8DOZ - chains A and B; structure by X-ray diffraction, 1.70 A resolution.

# Chain A
Name: Fab 2C7, heavy chain Fd fragment
Organism: Mus musculus
Notes: antibody fragment or engineered binder
Amino-acid sequence (221 residues; numbered 25 to 245; the number before each row is that of its first residue):
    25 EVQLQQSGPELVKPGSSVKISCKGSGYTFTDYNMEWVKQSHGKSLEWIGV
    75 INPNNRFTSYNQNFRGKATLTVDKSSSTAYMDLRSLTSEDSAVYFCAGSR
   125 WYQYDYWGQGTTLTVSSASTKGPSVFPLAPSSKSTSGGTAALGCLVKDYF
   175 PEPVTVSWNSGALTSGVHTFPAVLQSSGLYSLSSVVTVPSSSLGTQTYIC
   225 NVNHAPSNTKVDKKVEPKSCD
Not modelled in the structure: 156-161, 242-245
Cystine bridges: Cys-46/Cys-120, Cys-168/Cys-224

# Chain B
Name: Fab 2C7 lambda light chain
Organism: Mus musculus
Notes: antibody fragment or engineered binder
Amino-acid sequence (215 residues; numbered 21 to 235; the number before each row is that of its first residue):
    21 QVVVTQESALTTSPGETVTLTCRSSTGAVTTSNYANWVQEKPDHLFTGLI
    71 GGINNRAPGVPARFSGSLIADKAALTITGAQTEDEAIYFCALWYSNHWVF
   121 GGGTKLTVLGQPKAAPSVTLFPPSSEELQANKATLVCLISDFYPGAVTVA
   171 WKADSSPVKAGVETTTPSKQSNNKYAASSYLSLTPEQWKSHRSYSCQVTH
   221 EGSTVEKTVAPTECS
Not modelled in the structure: 21, 233-235
Cystine bridges: Cys-42/Cys-110, Cys-157/Cys-216

# Interface between chain A and chain B
Contacting residue pairs (68):
  Glu-59(A) / Trp-118(B)
  Gln-63(A) / Glu-60(B)
  Gln-63(A) / Phe-66(B)
  Lys-67(A) / Phe-109(B)
  Leu-69(A) / Phe-66(B)  hydrophobic
  Leu-69(A) / Phe-109(B)  hydrophobic
  Leu-69(A) / Phe-120(B)
  Trp-71(A) / Asn-116(B)
  Trp-71(A) / His-117(B)
  Trp-71(A) / Trp-118(B)
  Val-117(A) / His-64(B)
  Phe-119(A) / His-64(B)
  Phe-119(A) / Phe-66(B)  hydrophobic
  Trp-125(A) / Gly-72(B)
  Tyr-126(A) / Tyr-54(B)  hydrophobic
  Tyr-126(A) / Asn-56(B)  hydrogen bond (backbone-side chain)
  Tyr-126(A) / Gly-72(B)  hydrogen bond (backbone-backbone)
  Tyr-126(A) / Trp-113(B)
  Tyr-126(A) / Trp-118(B)
  Gln-127(A) / Asn-56(B)
  Gln-127(A) / Ile-70(B)
  Gln-127(A) / Gly-71(B)
  Gln-127(A) / Gly-72(B)
  Gln-127(A) / Asn-75(B)  hydrogen bond
  Gln-127(A) / Arg-76(B)
  Gln-127(A) / Ala-77(B)
  Tyr-128(A) / Asn-56(B)  hydrogen bond (backbone-side chain)
  Tyr-128(A) / Gly-68(B)
  Tyr-128(A) / Trp-118(B)
  Tyr-128(A) / Phe-120(B)
  Asp-129(A) / Pro-78(B)
  Tyr-130(A) / Pro-78(B)
  Trp-131(A) / Val-58(B)  hydrophobic
  Trp-131(A) / Phe-66(B)
  Trp-131(A) / Gly-68(B)
  Gln-133(A) / His-64(B)
  Phe-150(A) / Ser-144(B)
  Phe-150(A) / Glu-146(B)
  Phe-150(A) / Glu-147(B)
  Pro-151(A) / Ser-144(B)
  Pro-151(A) / Glu-146(B)
  Leu-152(A) / Phe-141(B)
  Leu-152(A) / Val-156(B)  hydrophobic
  Ala-153(A) / Phe-141(B)
  Ala-165(A) / Phe-141(B)
  Ala-165(A) / Leu-158(B)  hydrophobic
  Leu-169(A) / Thr-154(B)
  Leu-169(A) / Tyr-200(B)  hydrophobic
  Lys-171(A) / Thr-154(B)  hydrogen bond
  His-192(A) / Ser-188(B)  hydrogen bond
  His-192(A) / Lys-189(B)
  Phe-194(A) / Leu-158(B)  hydrophobic
  Phe-194(A) / Ser-188(B)
  Phe-194(A) / Ala-196(B)  hydrophobic
  Phe-194(A) / Ala-197(B)
  Phe-194(A) / Ser-198(B)
  Pro-195(A) / Thr-185(B)
  Pro-195(A) / Ser-188(B)
  Val-197(A) / Glu-183(B)
  Val-197(A) / Thr-184(B)
  Val-197(A) / Thr-185(B)
  Val-197(A) / Tyr-200(B)  hydrophobic
  Leu-198(A) / Glu-183(B)
  Leu-206(A) / Tyr-200(B)
  Ser-207(A) / Ser-198(B)
  Ser-207(A) / Tyr-200(B)  hydrogen bond
  Val-209(A) / Leu-158(B)  hydrophobic
  Lys-237(A) / Glu-146(B)  salt bridge
Also at the interface, not in a pair above, chain A (37 interface residues in all): Val-61, Glu-70, Val-149, Leu-166, Gln-199, Ser-200
Also at the interface, not in a pair above, chain B (43 interface residues in all): Thr-67, Leu-69, Thr-139, Ala-150, Thr-186, Gln-190, Ser-202

# Overview
37 residues of chain A face 43 of chain B across their interface, with 7 hydrogen bonds and 1 salt bridge.
Polar contacts include Lys-237(A)/Glu-146(B), Tyr-126(A)/Asn-56(B) and Gln-127(A)/Asn-75(B).
Here chain A is Fab 2C7, heavy chain Fd fragment and chain B is Fab 2C7 lambda light chain, both from Mus
musculus. Entry 8DOZ (Protective antibody against gonococcal lipooligosaccharide) was determined by X-ray
diffraction, deposited together with 8DUZ.
